1AHJ - chains A and B; structure by X-ray diffraction, 2.65 A resolution.

Chain A:
Name: Nitrile hydratase (subunit alpha)
Organism: Rhodococcus sp. R312
Notes: EC 4.2.1.84
UniProt: P13448 (NHAA_RHOER); residues 2-207 here correspond to UniProt positions 1-206 (UniProt number = residue number - 1)
Amino-acid sequence (207 residues; row label = number of the first residue in the row):
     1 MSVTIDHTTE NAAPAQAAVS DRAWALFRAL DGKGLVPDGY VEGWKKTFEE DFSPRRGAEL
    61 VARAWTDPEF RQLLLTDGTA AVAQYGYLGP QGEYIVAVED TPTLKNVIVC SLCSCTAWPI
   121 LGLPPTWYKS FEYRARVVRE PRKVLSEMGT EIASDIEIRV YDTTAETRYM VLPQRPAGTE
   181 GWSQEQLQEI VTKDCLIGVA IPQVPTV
Disordered / not traced: 1-9
Sequence notes: conflict Ala18 (Pro17 in P13448)
Bound ions: Fe ion: Cys110, Cys113, Ser114, Cys115

Chain B:
Name: Nitrile hydratase (subunit beta)
Organism: Rhodococcus sp. R312
Notes: EC 4.2.1.84
UniProt: P13449 (NHAB_RHOER); residues 1-212 here = UniProt positions 1-212
Amino-acid sequence (212 residues; row label = number of the first residue in the row):
     1 MDGVHDLAGV QGFGKVPHTV DADIGPTFHA EWEHLPYSLM FAGVAELGAF SVDEVRYVVE
    61 RMEPRHYMMT PYYERYVIGV ATLMVEKGIL TQDELESLAG GPFPLSRPSE SEGRPAPVET
   121 TTFEVGQRVR VRDEYVPGHI RMPAYCRGRV GTISHRTTEK WPFPDAIGHG RNDAGEEPTY
   181 HVKFAAEELF GSDTDGGSVV VDLFEGYLEP AA
Sequence notes: conflict Asp21 (Asn in P13449)
Curated features (UniProtKB/Swiss-Prot):
  - natural variant: Met40 (M40V: In strain: ACV2)

Interface between chain A and chain B:
Pairs across the interface - 157 pairs, chain A then chain B:
  Asn11(A) with Arg65(B)
  Ala13(A) with Met69(B), hydrophobic
  Pro14(A) with His66(B); Met69(B)
  Ala15(A) with Pro102(B); Pro104(B)
  Gln16(A) with His66(B), hydrogen bond; Glu74(B); Pro102(B); Pro104(B)
  Ala17(A) with Gly101(B); Pro102(B), hydrogen bond (backbone-backbone)
  Val19(A) with Trp32(B); Glu74(B)
  Ser20(A) with Glu31(B)
  Asp21(A) with Ala99(B)
  Arg22(A) with Glu74(B), salt bridge; Ile78(B); Pro102(B); Phe103(B)
  Ala23(A) with Trp32(B), hydrophobic; Leu35(B)
  Trp24(A) with Glu31(B), hydrogen bond; Leu35(B), hydrophobic
  Ala25(A) with Leu95(B); Leu98(B); Ala99(B)
  Leu26(A) with Val77(B); Ala81(B), hydrophobic
  Ala29(A) with Leu90(B), hydrophobic; Leu98(B), hydrophobic
  Leu30(A) with Leu39(B), hydrophobic; Met84(B), hydrophobic
  Lys33(A) with Leu90(B); Glu94(B), salt bridge
  Leu35(A) with Leu47(B); Ile89(B), hydrophobic
  Pro37(A) with Glu46(B)
  Tyr40(A) with Ser38(B); Phe41(B), hydrogen bond (side chain-backbone); Ala42(B), hydrophobic; Glu46(B)
  Val41(A) with His34(B); Leu35(B), hydrophobic; Ser38(B)
  Trp44(A) with Ser38(B); Phe41(B), hydrophobic
  Lys45(A) with Phe28(B); His34(B)
  Phe48(A) with Phe28(B), hydrophobic; Tyr37(B), hydrophobic
  Glu49(A) with Phe28(B)
  Tyr94(A) with His155(B), hydrogen bond; Thr157(B); Thr158(B), hydrogen bond (side chain-backbone); Glu159(B); Trp161(B), hydrophobic
  Ser111(A) with His5(B); Ala8(B)
  Leu112(A) with His5(B); Asp6(B); Arg141(B); Pro143(B), hydrophobic
  Cys113(A) with Arg56(B); Arg141(B), hydrogen bond
  Ser114(A) with Tyr72(B), hydrogen bond
  Cys115(A) with Arg56(B), hydrogen bond; Arg141(B)
  Trp118(A) with Tyr37(B); Phe41(B), hydrophobic
  Leu123(A) with Thr27(B); Phe28(B), hydrophobic; Tyr37(B), hydrophobic
  Pro125(A) with Ile24(B), hydrophobic
  Trp127(A) with Val16(B), hydrophobic; Pro17(B); His18(B), hydrogen bond
  Lys129(A) with Tyr72(B)
  Phe131(A) with Leu7(B), hydrophobic; Phe13(B), hydrophobic; Tyr67(B), hydrophobic; Met68(B), hydrophobic; Arg75(B)
  Glu132(A) with Phe13(B); Gly14(B); Lys15(B); Pro17(B)
  Tyr133(A) with Val16(B), hydrophobic
  Arg134(A) with His5(B), hydrogen bond (side chain-backbone); Leu7(B); Ala8(B); Tyr67(B), hydrogen bond; Arg75(B)
  Ala135(A) with Leu7(B); Ala8(B); Gly9(B), hydrogen bond (backbone-backbone); Val10(B); Phe13(B), hydrophobic
  Arg136(A) with Phe13(B); Gly14(B), hydrogen bond (side chain-backbone); Lys15(B); Val16(B)
  Val138(A) with Ala8(B), hydrophobic; Tyr145(B); Phe190(B), hydrophobic; Val199(B)
  Arg139(A) with Gly9(B), hydrogen bond (side chain-backbone); Gln11(B); Phe190(B); Asp193(B), salt bridge; Thr194(B); Asp195(B), hydrogen bond (backbone-backbone)
  Glu140(A) with Asp195(B)
  Pro141(A) with Asp195(B)
  Arg142(A) with Asp195(B)
  Lys143(A) with Asp195(B), hydrogen bond (backbone-side chain)
  Val144(A) with Val16(B), hydrophobic
  Glu147(A) with Lys15(B)
  Met148(A) with Val16(B), hydrophobic; His18(B); Thr19(B); Val20(B), hydrogen bond (backbone-backbone)
  Thr150(A) with Val20(B)
  Glu157(A) with Ser198(B), hydrogen bond
  Ile158(A) with Gly197(B), hydrogen bond (backbone-backbone); Ser198(B), hydrogen bond (backbone-backbone)
  Arg159(A) with Lys183(B); Ser198(B); Val200(B)
  Val160(A) with Ser198(B), hydrogen bond (backbone-backbone); Val199(B); Val200(B), hydrogen bond (backbone-backbone)
  Tyr161(A) with Val200(B)
  Asp162(A) with Pro143(B); Tyr145(B), hydrogen bond; Val200(B), hydrogen bond (backbone-backbone); Asp202(B)
  Thr164(A) with Arg141(B), hydrogen bond (backbone-side chain); Pro143(B); Val201(B); Asp202(B), hydrogen bond (side chain-backbone)
  Ala165(A) with Thr179(B); Asp202(B); Phe204(B), hydrophobic
  Glu166(A) with Trp161(B)
  Thr167(A) with Thr157(B); His181(B); Asp202(B), hydrogen bond
  Arg168(A) with Arg56(B)
  Tyr169(A) with His181(B), hydrogen bond
  Thr192(A) with Asp21(B)
  Asp194(A) with His18(B), salt bridge; Val20(B); Asp21(B), hydrogen bond (side chain-backbone)
  Val199(A) with Val20(B)
  Ala200(A) with Val20(B), hydrophobic; Asp21(B)
Other interface residues (no listed pair), chain A (79 interface residues in all): Phe27, Pro90, Gln91, Val96, Cys110, Pro124, Ser130, Gly149, Thr163, Lys193, Gln203
Other interface residues (no listed pair), chain B (81 interface residues in all): Ala22, Tyr73, Tyr76, Val80, Arg156, Gly196

In short:
Chain A and chain B form an interface of 79 and 81 residues respectively, with 30 hydrogen bonds and 4 salt
bridges. Among the polar pairs are Arg22(A)-Glu74(B), Lys33(A)-Glu94(B) and Arg139(A)-Asp193(B). The Fe ion
site is built by Cys110(A), Cys113(A), Ser114(A) and Cys115(A).
Chain A is Nitrile hydratase (subunit alpha) and chain B is Nitrile hydratase (subunit beta), both from
Rhodococcus sp. R312; the structure, Nitrile hydratase, was determined by X-ray diffraction.
